PDB entry 5DNM | X-ray diffraction, 2.81 A resolution | chains A and I of the 10 polymer chains in the assembly

Chain A:
Molecule: Histone H3.2
Organism: Xenopus laevis
UniProt: P84233 (H32_XENLA); residues 1-135 here correspond to UniProt positions 2-136 (UniProt number = residue number + 1)
Sequence (135 residues; row label = number of the first residue in the row):
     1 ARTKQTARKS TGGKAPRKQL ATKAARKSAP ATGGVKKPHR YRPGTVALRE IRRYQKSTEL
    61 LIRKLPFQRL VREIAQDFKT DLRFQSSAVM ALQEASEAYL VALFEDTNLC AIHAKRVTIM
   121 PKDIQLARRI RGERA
Unresolved in the structure: 1-37, 135
Construct notes: variant Ala102 (Gly103 in P84233)
Curated features (UniProtKB/Swiss-Prot):
  - modified residue: Arg2 (Asymmetric dimethylarginine), Thr3 (Phosphothreonine), Lys4 (Allysine), Gln5 (5-glutamyl dopamine), Thr6 (Phosphothreonine), Arg8 (Citrulline), Lys9 (N6,N6,N6-trimethyllysine), Ser10 (ADP-ribosylserine), Thr11 (Phosphothreonine), Lys14 (N6-(2-hydroxyisobutyryl)lysine), Arg17 (Asymmetric dimethylarginine), Lys18 (N6-(2-hydroxyisobutyryl)lysine), Lys23 (N6-(2-hydroxyisobutyryl)lysine), Arg26 (Citrulline), Lys27 (N6,N6,N6-trimethyllysine), Ser28 (ADP-ribosylserine), Lys36 (N6,N6,N6-trimethyllysine), Lys37 (N6-methyllysine), Tyr41 (Phosphotyrosine), Lys56 (N6,N6,N6-trimethyllysine) and 8 more in UniProt
  - lipidation: Cys110 (S-palmitoyl cysteine)

Chain I:
Molecule: 145-nt DNA strand
Sequence (145 nucleotides; row label = number of the first residue in the row; numbers below 1 keep their minus sign (DA-72 is residue -72)):
   -72 ATCAATATCC ACCTGCAGAT ACTACCAAAA GTGTATTTGG AAACTGCTCC ATCAAAAGGC
   -12 ATGTTCAGCT GAATCAGCTG AACATGCCTT TTGATGGAGC AGTTTCCAAA TACACTTTTG
    48 GTAGTATCTG CAGGTGGATA TTGAT

Chain A / chain I interface:
Pairs across the interface - 27 pairs, chain A then chain I:
  Arg40(A) with DT-8(I), base contact; DG70(I), sugar contact
  Tyr41(A) with DT69(I), phosphate contact; DG70(I), sugar contact
  Arg42(A) with DA-6(I), phosphate contact; DG-5(I), salt bridge to the phosphate; DG70(I), hydrogen bond to the phosphate
  Pro43(A) with DA-6(I), phosphate contact; DG-5(I), sugar contact
  Thr45(A) with DG70(I), hydrogen bond to the phosphate
  Arg63(A) with DG-14(I), phosphate contact; DC-13(I), phosphate contact
  Arg72(A) with DA-22(I), salt bridge to the phosphate
  Arg83(A) with DC-23(I), base contact; DA-22(I), hydrogen bond to the sugar
  Phe84(A) with DC-23(I), sugar contact; DA-22(I), hydrogen bond to the phosphate
  Gln85(A) with DC-23(I), phosphate contact
  Ser86(A) with DC-23(I), hydrogen bond to the phosphate
  Arg116(A) with DT-3(I), phosphate contact; DG-2(I), phosphate contact
  Val117(A) with DC-4(I), phosphate contact; DT-3(I), hydrogen bond to the phosphate
  Thr118(A) with DC-4(I), hydrogen bond to the phosphate; DT-3(I), hydrogen bond to the phosphate
  Met120(A) with DT-3(I), phosphate contact; DG-2(I), phosphate contact
Also at the interface, not in a pair above, chain A (16 interface residues in all): His39
Also at the interface, not in a pair above, chain I (13 interface residues in all): DA71

Summary:
Chain A and chain I form an interface of 16 and 13 residues respectively; the contacts include 8 hydrogen
bonds and 2 salt bridges. Polar contacts include Arg83(A)-DA-22(I), Arg42(A)-DG70(I) and Thr45(A)-DG70(I).
Chain A is Histone H3.2 (Xenopus laevis) and chain I is a 145-nt DNA strand; the structure, Nucleosome core
particle containing adducts of ruthenium(II)-toluene PTA complex, was determined by X-ray diffraction,
deposited together with 5DNN.
